Entry 3X1U (X-ray diffraction, 3.25 A resolution); this record covers chains I and E of the 10 polymer chains in the assembly.

[Chain I]
Molecule: 146-nt DNA strand
Sequence (146 nucleotides; each row starts with the number of its first residue):
     1 ATCAATATCC ACCTGCAGAT TCTACCAAAA GTGTATTTGG AAACTGCTCC ATCAAAAGGC
    61 ATGTTCAGCT GAATTCAGCT GAACATGCCT TTTGATGGAG CAGTTTCCAA ATACACTTTT
   121 GGTAGAATCT GCAGGTGGAT ATTGAT

[Chain E]
Name: Histone H3.1
Source organism: Homo sapiens
UniProt: P68431 (H31_HUMAN); residues 1-135 here correspond to UniProt positions 2-136 (UniProt number = residue number + 1)
Chain sequence (135 residues; each row starts with the number of its first residue):
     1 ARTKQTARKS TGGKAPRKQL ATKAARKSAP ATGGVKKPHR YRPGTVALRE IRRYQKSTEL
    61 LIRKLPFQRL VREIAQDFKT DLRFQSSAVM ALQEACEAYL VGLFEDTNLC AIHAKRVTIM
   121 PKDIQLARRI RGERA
Unresolved in the structure: 1-36
Metal / ion sites: Mn2+ near Asp77 (its only coordinating residue here)
Swiss-Prot annotation at these positions:
  - modified residue: Arg2 (Asymmetric dimethylarginine), Thr3 (Phosphothreonine), Lys4 (Allysine), Gln5 (5-glutamyl dopamine), Thr6 (Phosphothreonine), Arg8 (Citrulline), Lys9 (N6,N6,N6-trimethyllysine), Ser10 (ADP-ribosylserine), Thr11 (Phosphothreonine), Lys14 (N6-(2-hydroxyisobutyryl)lysine), Arg17 (Asymmetric dimethylarginine), Lys18 (N6-(2-hydroxyisobutyryl)lysine), Lys23 (N6-(2-hydroxyisobutyryl)lysine), Arg26 (Citrulline), Lys27 (N6,N6,N6-trimethyllysine), Ser28 (ADP-ribosylserine), Lys36 (N6,N6,N6-trimethyllysine), Lys37 (N6-methyllysine), Tyr41 (Phosphotyrosine), Lys56 (N6,N6,N6-trimethyllysine) and 8 more in UniProt
  - lipidation: Lys18 (N6-decanoyllysine)

[Interface between chain I and chain E]
Contacting residue pairs - 29 pairs, chain I then chain E:
  DA5(I) - Arg40(E)  phosphate contact
  DT6(I) - Arg40(E)  salt bridge to the phosphate
  DT6(I) - Tyr41(E)  phosphate contact
  DA7(I) - Arg40(E)  salt bridge to the phosphate
  DA7(I) - Tyr41(E)  sugar contact
  DA7(I) - Arg49(E)  phosphate contact
  DT8(I) - Arg49(E)  salt bridge to the phosphate
  DC9(I) - Lys56(E)  salt bridge to the phosphate
  DG81(I) - Pro43(E)  phosphate contact
  DG81(I) - Gly44(E)  hydrogen bond to the phosphate
  DA82(I) - Tyr41(E)  phosphate contact
  DA82(I) - Arg42(E)  sugar contact
  DA82(I) - Pro43(E)  sugar contact
  DA82(I) - Gly44(E)  hydrogen bond to the phosphate
  DA82(I) - Thr45(E)  hydrogen bond to the phosphate
  DA82(I) - Val46(E)  hydrogen bond to the phosphate
  DA82(I) - Ala47(E)  hydrogen bond to the phosphate
  DA83(I) - Arg40(E)  phosphate contact
  DA83(I) - Tyr41(E)  hydrogen bond to the phosphate
  DC84(I) - Arg40(E)  salt bridge to the phosphate
  DT90(I) - Arg63(E)  sugar contact
  DT90(I) - Leu65(E)  phosphate contact
  DT90(I) - Pro66(E)  phosphate contact
  DT90(I) - Arg69(E)  salt bridge to the phosphate
  DT91(I) - Arg63(E)  phosphate contact
  DT91(I) - Lys64(E)  hydrogen bond to the phosphate
  DT91(I) - Leu65(E)  hydrogen bond to the phosphate
  DA99(I) - Arg83(E)  hydrogen bond to the phosphate
  DG100(I) - Arg83(E)  salt bridge to the phosphate
Also at the interface, not in a pair above, chain E (17 interface residues in all): His39

[In short]
Chain I and chain E form an interface of 13 and 17 residues respectively, with 9 hydrogen bonds and 7 salt
bridges. Polar pairs include DG81(I)-Gly44(E), DA82(I)-Gly44(E) and DA82(I)-Thr45(E).
Chain I is a 146-nt DNA strand and chain E is Histone H3.1 (Homo sapiens); the structure, Crystal structure of
nucleosome core particle in the presence of histone variants involved in reprogramming, was determined by
X-ray diffraction together with 3X1S, 3X1T and 3X1V from the same study.
